PDB entry 7X42 | electron microscopy, 3.88 A resolution | chains C and D of the 6 polymer chains in the assembly

# Chain C
Protein: VP3
Source organism: Coxsackievirus B1
Notes: EC 3.4.22.29, 3.6.1.15, 3.4.22.28, 2.7.7.48
UniProt: L7UV52 (L7UV52_9ENTO); residues 1-238 here correspond to UniProt positions 333-570 (UniProt number = residue number + 332)
Chain sequence (238 residues; row label = number of the first residue in the row):
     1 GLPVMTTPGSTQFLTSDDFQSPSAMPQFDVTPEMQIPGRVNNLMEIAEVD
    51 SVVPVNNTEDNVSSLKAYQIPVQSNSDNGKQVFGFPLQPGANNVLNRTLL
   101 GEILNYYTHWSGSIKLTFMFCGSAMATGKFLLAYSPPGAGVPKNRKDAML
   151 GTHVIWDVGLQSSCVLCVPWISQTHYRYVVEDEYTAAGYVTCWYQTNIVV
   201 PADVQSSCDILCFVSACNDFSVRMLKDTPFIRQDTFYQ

# Chain D
Protein: Capsid protein VP4
Source organism: Coxsackievirus B1
UniProt: A0A2S1FMR1 (A0A2S1FMR1_9ENTO); residue numbers follow UniProt; this construct covers 1-69
Chain sequence (69 residues; each row starts with the number of its first residue):
     1 MGAQVSTQKTGAHETGLNASGNSVIHYTNINYYKDAASNSANRQDFTQDP
    51 GKFTEPVKDIMVKTMPALN
Not modelled in the structure: 13-24
Construct notes: conflict Val24 (Ile in A0A2S1FMR1)

# Interface between chain C and chain D
Pairs across the interface (22):
  Asp17(C) with Arg43(D)
  Asp18(C) with Ser40(D), hydrogen bond; Ala41(D), hydrogen bond (side chain-backbone); Arg43(D), salt bridge
  Phe19(C) with Ser40(D)
  Gln20(C) with Ile30(D); Asn31(D); Tyr32(D); Tyr33(D); Ser38(D); Ser40(D)
  Ser21(C) with Tyr33(D); Ser38(D), hydrogen bond (backbone-side chain)
  Pro22(C) with Tyr33(D)
  Ser23(C) with Asp35(D)
  Gly38(C) with Lys52(D)
  Arg39(C) with Lys52(D), hydrogen bond (backbone-side chain)
  Asn41(C) with Thr47(D)
  Glu45(C) with Gln48(D); Asp49(D)
  Glu48(C) with Thr54(D)
  Gln161(C) with Leu68(D)
Other interface residues (no listed pair), chain C (17 interface residues in all): Gln27, Val40, Asn42, Val49
Other interface residues (no listed pair), chain D (20 interface residues in all): Asn39, Pro50, Phe53, Pro66, Ala67

# Overview
The interface between chain C and chain D involves 17 residues on one side and 20 on the other, with 4
hydrogen bonds and 1 salt bridge. Among the polar pairs are Asp18(C)-Arg43(D), Asp18(C)-Ser40(D) and
Asp18(C)-Ala41(D).
Chain C is VP3 and chain D is Capsid protein VP4, both from Coxsackievirus B1; the structure, Cryo-EM
structure of Coxsackievirus B1 pre-A-particle in complex with nAb 8A10 (classified from CVB1 mature virion
..., was determined by electron microscopy, deposited together with 7X2G, 7X2I, 7X2O, 7X2T, 7X2W, 7X35 and 7
further entries.
